PDB entry 7KT9 | X-ray diffraction, 1.48 A resolution | chains A and P of the 4 polymer chains in the assembly

# Chain A
Protein: DNA-directed DNA/RNA polymerase mu
Source organism: Homo sapiens
Notes: EC 2.7.7.7
Reference sequence: Q9NP87 (DPOLM_HUMAN); aligned to UniProt positions 132-494 over residues 132-494
Sequence (356 residues; numbered 127 to 494; 12 numbers in that range are skipped by the numbering (no residue carries them; nothing is unmodelled there); the number before each row is that of its first residue):
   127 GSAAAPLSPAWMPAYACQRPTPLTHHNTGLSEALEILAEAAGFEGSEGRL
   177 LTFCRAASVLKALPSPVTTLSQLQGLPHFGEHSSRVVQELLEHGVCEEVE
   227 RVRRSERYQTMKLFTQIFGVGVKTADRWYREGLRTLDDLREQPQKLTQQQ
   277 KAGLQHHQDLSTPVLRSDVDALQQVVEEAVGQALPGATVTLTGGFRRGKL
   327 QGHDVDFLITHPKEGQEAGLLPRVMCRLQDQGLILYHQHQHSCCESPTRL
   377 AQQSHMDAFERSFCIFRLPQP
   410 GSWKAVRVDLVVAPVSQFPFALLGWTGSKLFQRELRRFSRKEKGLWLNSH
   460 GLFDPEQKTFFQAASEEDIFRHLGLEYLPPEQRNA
Disordered / not traced: 127-136, 365-384
Sequence notes: expression tag (127-131); linker (410)
Curated features (UniProtKB/Swiss-Prot):
  - region: Arg323 to Asp332 (Involved in ssDNA binding)
  - binding site (Mg(2+)): Asp330, Asp332, Asp418
  - site: Gly433 (Responsible for the low discrimination between dNTP and rNTP)
Glycans and other covalent adducts: 2,3-dihydroxy-1,4-dithiobutane (DTT) linked to Cys180
Metal / ion sites: Na+ site 1: Thr241, Ile243, Val246 (shared with DT3(P) of chain P); Na+ site 2: Asp332, Asp418 (shared with DA4(P), 8OG_5(P) of chain P); Mg2+: Asp332 (together with glycolic acid) (shared with 8OG_5(P) of chain P)
Small-molecule neighbours: glycolic acid (GOA): Gly319, Gly320, Arg323, Asp330, Asp332
What the authors report for this chain:
  - conformationally variable residues (order/disorder transition): Asp330
  - mutagenesis - K438D: unchanged catalytic activity on presence of Mn2+
  - mutagenesis - R445A: increased catalytic activity on dGTP misinsertion
  - mutagenesis - K438D: decreased catalytic activity on Mg2+-dependent dGTP:At
  - mutagenesis - K438D (23-fold): decreased catalytic activity on :Ct insertion

# Chain P
Molecule: 5-nt DNA strand
Sequence (5 nucleotides; each row starts with the number of its first residue):
     1 CGTAG
Modified positions: 8OG (8-oxo-2'-deoxy-guanosine-5'-monophosphate) at position 5
Metal / ion sites: Na+ site 1: DT3 (shared with Thr241(A), Ile243(A), Val246(A) of chain A); Na+ site 2: DA4, 8OG_5 (shared with Asp332(A), Asp418(A) of chain A); Mg2+: 8OG_5 (together with glycolic acid) (shared with Asp332(A) of chain A)

# How chain A and chain P interact
Residue-residue contacts (29; chain A residue first):
  Ile243(A) - DT3(P)  phosphate contact
  Phe244(A) - DT3(P)  phosphate contact
  Gly245(A) - DG2(P)  phosphate contact
  Gly245(A) - DT3(P)  hydrogen bond to the phosphate
  Val246(A) - DG2(P)  hydrogen bond to the phosphate
  Val246(A) - DT3(P)  hydrogen bond to the phosphate
  Gly247(A) - DG2(P)  hydrogen bond to the phosphate
  Gly247(A) - DT3(P)  phosphate contact
  Lys249(A) - DC1(P)  phosphate contact
  Lys249(A) - DG2(P)  phosphate contact
  Thr250(A) - DC1(P)  hydrogen bond to the phosphate
  Thr250(A) - DG2(P)  hydrogen bond to the phosphate
  Gln275(A) - DG2(P)  sugar contact
  Arg323(A) - 8OG_5(P)  hydrogen bond to the phosphate
  Asp330(A) - 8OG_5(P)  phosphate contact
  Asp332(A) - DA4(P)  phosphate contact
  Asp332(A) - 8OG_5(P)  phosphate contact
  Phe389(A) - DT3(P)  sugar contact
  Phe389(A) - DA4(P)  sugar contact
  Arg416(A) - DT3(P)  phosphate contact
  Arg416(A) - DA4(P)  salt bridge to the phosphate
  Asp418(A) - DA4(P)  sugar contact
  Gly433(A) - 8OG_5(P)  sugar contact
  Trp434(A) - DA4(P)  phosphate contact
  Trp434(A) - 8OG_5(P)  sugar contact
  Thr435(A) - 8OG_5(P)  phosphate contact
  Gly436(A) - 8OG_5(P)  phosphate contact
  Ser437(A) - 8OG_5(P)  sugar contact
  Lys438(A) - 8OG_5(P)  hydrogen bond to the base
Interface residues without a listed pair, chain A (24 interface residues in all): Val248, Arg387, Gln441, Arg445

# Overview
24 residues of chain A face 5 of chain P across their interface; the contacts include 8 hydrogen bonds and 1
salt bridge. Polar pairs include Lys438(A)-8OG_5(P), Gly245(A)-DT3(P) and Val246(A)-DG2(P). Ligands of chain
A: glycolic acid. From the paper: R445A of chain A increases catalytic activity on dGTP misinsertion;
conformational variability at Asp330(A).
Chain A is DNA-directed DNA/RNA polymerase mu (Homo sapiens) and chain P is a 5-nt DNA strand; the structure,
DNA Polymerase Mu, 8-oxodGTP:At Product State Ternary Complex, 50 mM Mg2+ (960min), was determined by X-ray
diffraction together with 7KSS, 7KST, 7KSU, 7KSV, 7KSW, 7KSX and 25 further entries from the same study.
